Entry 2ZT9 (X-ray diffraction, 3.00 A resolution); this record covers chains C and D of the 8 polymer chains in the assembly.

[Chain C]
Name: Apocytochrome f
Organism: Nostoc sp. PCC 7120
Reference sequence: Q93SW9 (CYF_ANASP); residues 1-289 here correspond to UniProt positions 45-333 (UniProt number = residue number + 44)
Sequence (289 residues; row label = number of the first residue in the row):
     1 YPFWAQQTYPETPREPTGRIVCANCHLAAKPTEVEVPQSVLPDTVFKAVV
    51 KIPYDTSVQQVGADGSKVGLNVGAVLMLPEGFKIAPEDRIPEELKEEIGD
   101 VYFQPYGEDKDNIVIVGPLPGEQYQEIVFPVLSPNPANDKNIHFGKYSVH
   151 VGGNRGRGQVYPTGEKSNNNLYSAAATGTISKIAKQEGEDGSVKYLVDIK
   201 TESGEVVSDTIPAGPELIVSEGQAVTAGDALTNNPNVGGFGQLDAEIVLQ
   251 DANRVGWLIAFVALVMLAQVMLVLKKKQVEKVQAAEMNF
Metal / ion sites: heme Fe: Tyr1, His26
Ligand contacts:
  - heme (HEM): Tyr1, Pro2, Trp4, Ala5, Thr8, Tyr9, Val21, Cys22, Cys25, His26, Gln60, Gly69, Leu70, Asn71, Val72, Gly73, Ala74, Val75, Pro118, Asn154, Gly156, Arg157, Gly158, Gln159, Val160, Tyr161, Pro162
  - dioleoyl-phosphatidylcholine (OPC; (7R,17E)-4-hydroxy-N,N,N,7-tetramethyl-7-[(8E)-octadec-8-enoyloxy]-10-oxo-3,5,9-trioxa-4-phosphaheptacos-17-en-1-aminium 4-oxide): Pro37, Gln38, Ser39
UniProt features mapped onto this chain:
  - binding site (heme): Tyr1, Cys22, Cys25, His26

[Chain D]
Name: Cytochrome b6-f complex iron-sulfur subunit 1
Organism: Nostoc sp. PCC 7120
Notes: EC 1.10.99.1
Reference sequence: Q93SX0 (UCRIA_ANASP); numbering as in UniProt (aligned over 1-179)
Sequence (179 residues; row label = number of the first residue in the row):
     1 MAQFSESVDVPDMGRRQFMNLLTFGTVTGVALGALYPVVNYFIPPAAGGA
    51 GGGTTAKDELGNDVSVSKFLESHNVGDRTLVQGLKGDPTYIVVESKEAIT
   101 DYGINAVCTHLGCVVPWNAAENKFKCPCHGSQYDATGKVVRGPAPKSLAL
   151 SHAKTENDKIVLTSWTETDFRTGEEPWWS
Not modelled in the structure: 1-8, 93-97
Cystine bridges: Cys113-Cys128
Metal / ion sites: 2Fe-2S cluster Fe: Cys108, His110, Cys126, His129
Ligand contacts: 2Fe-2S cluster (FES): Cys108, His110, Leu111, Gly112, Cys113, Cys126, Cys128, His129, Gly130, Ser131, Pro143
UniProt features mapped onto this chain:
  - binding site ([2Fe-2S] cluster): Cys108, His110, Cys126, His129

[How chain C and chain D interact]
Pairs across the interface - 25 pairs, chain C then chain D:
  Phe261(C) - Val30(D)
  Leu264(C) - Thr26(D)
  Leu264(C) - Gly29(D)
  Leu264(C) - Val30(D)
  Val265(C) - Val30(D)  hydrophobic
  Ala268(C) - Thr26(D)
  Met271(C) - Leu22(D)  hydrophobic
  Met271(C) - Thr23(D)  hydrogen bond (backbone-side chain)
  Met271(C) - Thr26(D)
  Leu272(C) - Thr23(D)
  Leu272(C) - Phe24(D)  hydrophobic
  Leu272(C) - Val27(D)  hydrophobic
  Leu274(C) - Met19(D)  hydrophobic
  Lys275(C) - Arg16(D)  hydrogen bond (side chain-backbone)
  Lys275(C) - Met19(D)
  Lys275(C) - Asn20(D)  hydrogen bond
  Lys275(C) - Thr23(D)
  Gln278(C) - Pro11(D)
  Gln278(C) - Arg15(D)  hydrogen bond (side chain-backbone)
  Gln278(C) - Arg16(D)
  Gln278(C) - Met19(D)
  Val282(C) - Val10(D)  hydrophobic
  Val282(C) - Arg16(D)
  Ala285(C) - Val10(D)  hydrophobic
  Glu286(C) - Arg16(D)  salt bridge
Also at the interface, not in a pair above, chain C (14 interface residues in all): Leu267, Lys281
Also at the interface, not in a pair above, chain D (14 interface residues in all): Ala34

[In short]
The chain C/chain D interface involves 14 residues from each chain, with 4 hydrogen bonds and 1 salt bridge.
Among the polar pairs are Glu286(C)-Arg16(D), Met271(C)-Thr23(D) and Lys275(C)-Arg16(D). Chain C binds heme
and dioleoyl-phosphatidylcholine. Bound to chain D: 2Fe-2S cluster.
Chain C is Apocytochrome f and chain D is Cytochrome b6-f complex iron-sulfur subunit 1, both from Nostoc sp.
PCC 7120; the structure, Crystal Structure of the Cytochrome b6f Complex from Nostoc sp. PCC 7120, was
determined by X-ray diffraction.
